Entry 4GRD (X-ray diffraction, 1.85 A resolution); this record covers chains A and C of the 4 polymer chains in the assembly.

# Chain A (and C)
Protein: Phosphoribosylaminoimidazole carboxylase catalytic subunit
Source organism: Burkholderia cenocepacia
Notes: EC 4.1.1.21, 5.4.99.18; chain C of this document is another copy of the same molecule, construct and numbering; everything in this record applies to it too
Reference sequence: B4EA21 (B4EA21_BURCJ); residues 2-174 here correspond to UniProt positions 1-173 (UniProt number = residue number - 1)
Sequence (173 residues; each row starts with the number of its first residue):
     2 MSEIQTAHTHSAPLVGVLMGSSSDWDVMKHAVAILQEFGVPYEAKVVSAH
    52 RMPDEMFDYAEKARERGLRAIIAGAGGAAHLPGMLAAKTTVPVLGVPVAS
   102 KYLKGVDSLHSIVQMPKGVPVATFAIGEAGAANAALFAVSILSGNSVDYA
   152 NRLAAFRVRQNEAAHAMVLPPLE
Unresolved in the structure: 2-6
Reported in the primary citation:
  - catalytic residues: H51 (citing earlier work)
  - conformationally variable residues (side-chain flip): R52

# Chain A / chain C interface
Residue-residue contacts - 37 pairs, chain A then chain C:
  A8(A) - L170(C)
  H9(A) - L170(C)
  H9(A) - P171(C)  hydrogen bond (side chain-backbone)
  H9(A) - P172(C)
  M20(A) - L170(C)  hydrophobic
  S22(A) - M168(C)
  S23(A) - M168(C)
  S23(A) - V169(C)
  S23(A) - L170(C)
  W26(A) - L170(C)  hydrophobic
  W26(A) - P171(C)
  W26(A) - L173(C)  hydrophobic
  K30(A) - L173(C)
  A34(A) - L173(C)  hydrophobic
  Q37(A) - L173(C)
  A45(A) - L170(C)
  K46(A) - L170(C)
  V47(A) - A165(C)
  V47(A) - L170(C)  hydrophobic
  R52(A) - Q161(C)
  R52(A) - N162(C)  hydrogen bond (backbone-side chain)
  R52(A) - A165(C)
  R52(A) - M168(C)
  M53(A) - N162(C)
  M53(A) - A165(C)  hydrophobic
  M53(A) - H166(C)
  E56(A) - N162(C)  hydrogen bond
  E56(A) - H166(C)  salt bridge
  K102(A) - E129(C)  salt bridge
  Y103(A) - A100(C)  hydrophobic
  Y103(A) - K105(C)
  Y103(A) - I127(C)
  Y103(A) - G128(C)
  Y103(A) - E129(C)  hydrogen bond
  L104(A) - V107(C)  hydrophobic
  L104(A) - I127(C)  hydrophobic
  K105(A) - K105(C)
Other interface residues (no listed pair), chain A (20 interface residues in all): V33

# Overview
20 residues of chain A face 16 of chain C across their interface, with 4 hydrogen bonds and 2 salt bridges.
Among the polar pairs are E56(A)-H166(C), K102(A)-E129(C) and H9(A)-P171(C). The paper reports the catalytic
residue H51(A); conformational variability at R52(A).
Both chains are Phosphoribosylaminoimidazole carboxylase catalytic subunit (Burkholderia cenocepacia). Entry
4GRD (Crystal structure of Phosphoribosylaminoimidazole carboxylase catalytic subunit from Burkholderia
cenocepacia J2315) was determined by X-ray diffraction (same publication as 6O55).
